8C19 - chain A; structure by X-ray diffraction, 1.95 A resolution.

# Chain A
Name: Non-structural protein 3
Source organism: Severe acute respiratory syndrome coronavirus 2
UniProtKB: P0DTD1 (R1AB_SARS2); residues 3-169 here correspond to UniProt positions 1025-1191 (UniProt number = residue number + 1022)
Sequence (169 residues; row label = number of the first residue in the row):
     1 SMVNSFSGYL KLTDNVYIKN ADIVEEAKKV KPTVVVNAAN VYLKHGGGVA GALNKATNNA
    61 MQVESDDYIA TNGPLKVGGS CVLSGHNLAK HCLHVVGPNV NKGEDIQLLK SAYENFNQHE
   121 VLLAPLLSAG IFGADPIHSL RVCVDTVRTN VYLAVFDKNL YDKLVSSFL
Not modelled in the structure: 1-4
Sequence notes: expression tag (1-2)
Small-molecule neighbours: T6B ([5-(1-methylpyrrolo[2,3-b]pyridin-4-yl)furan-2-yl]-morpholin-4-yl-methanone): A21, D22, I23, G48, V49, A52, P125, A129, G130, A154, V155, F156, D157, L160
What the authors report for this chain:
  - binding site for T6B: I23, F156, D157

# Summary
Chain A binds compound T6B. From the paper: a binding site for T6B at I23, F156 and D157.
Chain A is Non-structural protein 3 (Severe acute respiratory syndrome coronavirus 2); the structure,
SARS-CoV-2 NSP3 macrodomain in complex with
1-methyl-4-[5-(morpholin-4-ylcarbonyl)-2-furyl]-1H-pyrrolo[2,3-b]pyridine, was determined by X-ray diffraction
(same publication as 8C1A).
